6IV9 - chains A and B; structure by X-ray diffraction, 1.86 A resolution.

Chain A:
Protein: Cas13d
From: uncultured Ruminococcus sp
UniProt: A0A1C5SD84 (A0A1C5SD84_9FIRM); residues 1-922 here = UniProt positions 1-922
Sequence (930 residues; row label = number of the first residue in the row):
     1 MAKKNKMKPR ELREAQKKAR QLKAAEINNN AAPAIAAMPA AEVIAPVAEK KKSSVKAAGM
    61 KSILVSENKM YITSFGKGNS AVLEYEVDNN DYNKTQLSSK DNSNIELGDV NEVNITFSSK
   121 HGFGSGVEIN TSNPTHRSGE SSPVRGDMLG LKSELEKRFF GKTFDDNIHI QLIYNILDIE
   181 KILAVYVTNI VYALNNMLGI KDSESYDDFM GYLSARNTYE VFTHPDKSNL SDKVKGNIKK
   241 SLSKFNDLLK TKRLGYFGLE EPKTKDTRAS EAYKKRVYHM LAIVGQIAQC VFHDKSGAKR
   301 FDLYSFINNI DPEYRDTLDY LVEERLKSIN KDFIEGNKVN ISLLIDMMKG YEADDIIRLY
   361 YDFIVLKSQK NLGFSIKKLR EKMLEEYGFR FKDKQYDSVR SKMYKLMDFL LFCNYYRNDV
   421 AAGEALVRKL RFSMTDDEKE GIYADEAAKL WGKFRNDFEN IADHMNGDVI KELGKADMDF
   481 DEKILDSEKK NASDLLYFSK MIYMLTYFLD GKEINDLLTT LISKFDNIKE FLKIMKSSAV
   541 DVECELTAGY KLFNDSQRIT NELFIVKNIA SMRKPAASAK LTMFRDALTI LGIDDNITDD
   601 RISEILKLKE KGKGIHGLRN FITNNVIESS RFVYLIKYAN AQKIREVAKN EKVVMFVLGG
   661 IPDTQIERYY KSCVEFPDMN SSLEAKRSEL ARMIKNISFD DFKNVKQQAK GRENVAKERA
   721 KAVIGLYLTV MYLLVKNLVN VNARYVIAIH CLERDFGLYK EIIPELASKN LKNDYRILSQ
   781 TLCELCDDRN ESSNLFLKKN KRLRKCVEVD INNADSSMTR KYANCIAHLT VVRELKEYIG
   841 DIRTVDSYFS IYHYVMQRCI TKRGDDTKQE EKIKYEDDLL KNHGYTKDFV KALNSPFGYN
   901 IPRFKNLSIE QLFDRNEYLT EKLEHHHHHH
Unresolved in the structure: 1-48, 923-930
Differences from the reference sequence: engineered mutation Ala288 (Arg in A0A1C5SD84), Ala823 (Arg in A0A1C5SD84); expression tag (923-930)
Ion coordination: Mg2+: Arg137, Glu140
What the authors report for this chain:
  - Mg2+ coordination through a water molecule: Thr135, Ser141, Ser142, Asp178
  - binding site for crRNA (chain B): Lys52, Ser53, Ser54, Lys56, Lys61, Phe75, Gly78, Asn79, His136, Ser138, Arg145, Met148, Asn167, Gln171, Lys181, Asn337, Lys367, Lys370, Gly373, Ser398, Lys402, Lys405, Arg431, Lys439, Tyr443, Lys512, Asn527, Arg631, Lys736, Arg744, Lys799, Asn800, Asn900, Arg903, Lys905, Asn906, Asp914, Arg915
  - Mg2+ coordination: Arg137, Glu140
  - mutagenesis - K56A, K61A, H136A, R145A, Q171A, D178A, K181A, H293A, N515A, K524A, N620A, K736A, R744A, R823A, R903A: decreased catalytic activity on target RNA
  - mutagenesis - L803A, C806A, K887A, K891A, F904A, I909A, Q911A: unchanged catalytic activity on pre-crRNA
  - mutagenesis - K905A: abolished catalytic activity on pre-crRNA
  - catalytic residues: His293, Arg802, His828, Lys905
  - mutagenesis - R288A, H828A: abolished catalytic activity on target RNA
  - mutagenesis - R823A: unchanged catalytic activity
  - mutagenesis - R802A: decreased catalytic activity on pre-crRNA

Chain B:
Molecule: crRNA
From: uncultured Ruminococcus sp
Sequence (50 nucleotides; each row starts with the number of its first residue; note: 1 number in that range is skipped by the numbering (no residue carries it; nothing is unmodelled there); numbers below 1 keep their minus sign (C-30 is residue -30)):
   -30 CACUGGUGCA AAUUUGCACU AGUCUAAAAC
     1 UCCUCGAUUA CAUACACAAA
Ion coordination: Mg2+ near C-7 (its only coordinating residue here)

Chain A / chain B interface:
Residue-residue contacts - 154 pairs, chain A then chain B:
  Lys52(A) - C-1(B)  hydrogen bond to the sugar
  Lys52(A) - U1(B)  salt bridge to the phosphate
  Ser53(A) - A-10(B)  sugar contact
  Ser53(A) - G-9(B)  hydrogen bond to the phosphate
  Ser54(A) - A-10(B)  hydrogen bond to the phosphate
  Val55(A) - A-10(B)  phosphate contact
  Val55(A) - G-9(B)  phosphate contact
  Lys56(A) - G-9(B)  phosphate contact
  Lys56(A) - U-8(B)  salt bridge to the phosphate
  Lys56(A) - A-2(B)  hydrogen bond to the base
  Lys56(A) - C-1(B)  sugar contact
  Lys61(A) - U-8(B)  hydrogen bond to the base
  Lys61(A) - A-2(B)  hydrogen bond to the base
  Phe75(A) - A-2(B)  base contact
  Phe75(A) - C-1(B)  base contact
  Gly78(A) - C-1(B)  hydrogen bond to the base
  Asn79(A) - A-2(B)  hydrogen bond to the base
  Asn79(A) - C-1(B)  base contact
  Ser132(A) - G-26(B)  hydrogen bond to the base
  Ser132(A) - G-25(B)  sugar contact
  His136(A) - G-25(B)  hydrogen bond to the phosphate
  His136(A) - U-24(B)  salt bridge to the phosphate
  Arg137(A) - G-26(B)  sugar contact
  Arg137(A) - G-25(B)  phosphate contact
  Ser138(A) - G-25(B)  hydrogen bond to the phosphate
  Arg145(A) - G-9(B)  hydrogen bond to the sugar
  Arg145(A) - C-7(B)  base contact
  Arg145(A) - U-6(B)  salt bridge to the phosphate
  Gly146(A) - C-7(B)  sugar contact
  Asp147(A) - C-7(B)  sugar contact
  Asp147(A) - U-6(B)  phosphate contact
  Met148(A) - U-27(B)  sugar contact
  Met148(A) - U-6(B)  hydrogen bond to the phosphate
  Asn167(A) - C-7(B)  hydrogen bond to the base
  Ile170(A) - C-7(B)  sugar contact
  Gln171(A) - U-8(B)  hydrogen bond to the sugar
  Gln171(A) - C-7(B)  sugar contact
  Tyr174(A) - C-7(B)  sugar contact
  Asn175(A) - U-8(B)  base contact
  Asp178(A) - A-3(B)  phosphate contact
  Lys181(A) - A-4(B)  salt bridge to the phosphate
  Lys181(A) - A-3(B)  salt bridge to the phosphate
  Arg325(A) - U13(B)  hydrogen bond to the base
  Ser328(A) - U13(B)  base contact
  Ile329(A) - U13(B)  base contact
  Gly336(A) - A14(B)  sugar contact
  Asn337(A) - U13(B)  hydrogen bond to the sugar
  Asn337(A) - A14(B)  sugar contact
  Val339(A) - C15(B)  phosphate contact
  Ile364(A) - U13(B)  sugar contact
  Lys367(A) - U13(B)  salt bridge to the phosphate
  Lys370(A) - C2(B)  sugar contact
  Lys370(A) - C3(B)  sugar contact
  Lys370(A) - U4(B)  salt bridge to the phosphate
  Gly373(A) - U1(B)  hydrogen bond to the sugar
  Gly373(A) - C2(B)  hydrogen bond to the sugar
  Phe374(A) - C2(B)  phosphate contact
  Phe374(A) - C3(B)  phosphate contact
  Ser375(A) - C3(B)  phosphate contact
  Ser398(A) - C15(B)  hydrogen bond to the sugar
  Ser398(A) - A16(B)  sugar contact
  Val399(A) - C15(B)  base contact
  Lys402(A) - C15(B)  salt bridge to the phosphate
  Lys405(A) - U13(B)  salt bridge to the phosphate
  Lys405(A) - A14(B)  salt bridge to the phosphate
  Val427(A) - U1(B)  sugar contact
  Leu430(A) - U1(B)  phosphate contact
  Leu430(A) - C2(B)  phosphate contact
  Arg431(A) - C-1(B)  hydrogen bond to the base
  Arg431(A) - U1(B)  sugar contact
  Lys439(A) - U1(B)  salt bridge to the phosphate
  Lys439(A) - C2(B)  salt bridge to the phosphate
  Tyr443(A) - C2(B)  hydrogen bond to the phosphate
  Gly467(A) - C15(B)  base contact
  Ile470(A) - C15(B)  base contact
  Lys512(A) - C5(B)  salt bridge to the phosphate
  Lys512(A) - G6(B)  salt bridge to the phosphate
  Lys512(A) - A7(B)  phosphate contact
  Lys512(A) - U8(B)  salt bridge to the phosphate
  Asn515(A) - U4(B)  hydrogen bond to the phosphate
  Asn515(A) - C5(B)  hydrogen bond to the phosphate
  Asp516(A) - U4(B)  sugar contact
  Thr519(A) - C3(B)  base contact
  Thr519(A) - U4(B)  hydrogen bond to the sugar
  Asn527(A) - U-8(B)  base contact
  Asn527(A) - A-2(B)  hydrogen bond to the base
  Phe531(A) - U-8(B)  base contact
  Lys567(A) - C3(B)  hydrogen bond to the phosphate
  Lys567(A) - U4(B)  salt bridge to the phosphate
  Ser571(A) - A12(B)  sugar contact
  Met572(A) - A12(B)  sugar contact
  Met572(A) - U13(B)  sugar contact
  Arg573(A) - A12(B)  hydrogen bond to the sugar
  Arg573(A) - U13(B)  base contact
  His616(A) - A20(B)  phosphate contact
  Arg619(A) - A20(B)  salt bridge to the phosphate
  Asn620(A) - A19(B)  hydrogen bond to the phosphate
  Asn620(A) - A20(B)  hydrogen bond to the phosphate
  Asn624(A) - A18(B)  phosphate contact
  Ser630(A) - A10(B)  hydrogen bond to the base
  Arg631(A) - U8(B)  salt bridge to the phosphate
  Arg631(A) - U9(B)  salt bridge to the phosphate
  Arg631(A) - A10(B)  hydrogen bond to the base
  Ile661(A) - U8(B)  base contact
  Pro662(A) - U8(B)  base contact
  Gln665(A) - U9(B)  hydrogen bond to the sugar
  Arg668(A) - U9(B)  hydrogen bond to the sugar
  Tyr669(A) - U8(B)  hydrogen bond to the sugar
  Gln707(A) - A18(B)  phosphate contact
  Gln707(A) - A19(B)  phosphate contact
  Gln708(A) - A18(B)  hydrogen bond to the sugar
  Gln708(A) - A19(B)  sugar contact
  Lys717(A) - C17(B)  phosphate contact
  Lys717(A) - A18(B)  salt bridge to the phosphate
  Thr729(A) - U8(B)  sugar contact
  Tyr732(A) - U8(B)  phosphate contact
  Leu733(A) - A7(B)  sugar contact
  Leu733(A) - U8(B)  phosphate contact
  Lys736(A) - G6(B)  salt bridge to the phosphate
  Lys736(A) - A7(B)  salt bridge to the phosphate
  Lys736(A) - U8(B)  salt bridge to the phosphate
  Asn737(A) - A7(B)  hydrogen bond to the phosphate
  Arg744(A) - A-4(B)  hydrogen bond to the base
  Ile747(A) - A-4(B)  phosphate contact
  Phe796(A) - C-28(B)  sugar contact
  Phe796(A) - U-6(B)  sugar contact
  Lys799(A) - U-27(B)  hydrogen bond to the phosphate
  Lys799(A) - G-26(B)  salt bridge to the phosphate
  Asn800(A) - U-27(B)  hydrogen bond to the phosphate
  Lys801(A) - U-16(B)  phosphate contact
  Asn900(A) - U-6(B)  sugar contact
  Asn900(A) - A-5(B)  hydrogen bond to the phosphate
  Pro902(A) - C-28(B)  sugar contact
  Pro902(A) - U-6(B)  base contact
  Pro902(A) - A-5(B)  sugar contact
  Arg903(A) - A-5(B)  salt bridge to the phosphate
  Arg903(A) - A-4(B)  salt bridge to the phosphate
  Lys905(A) - C-30(B)  salt bridge to the phosphate
  Lys905(A) - A-29(B)  hydrogen bond to the phosphate
  Lys905(A) - C-28(B)  salt bridge to the phosphate
  Asn906(A) - A-5(B)  hydrogen bond to the sugar
  Gln911(A) - C-30(B)  base contact
  Leu912(A) - C-30(B)  sugar contact
  Leu912(A) - A-29(B)  sugar contact
  Phe913(A) - A-4(B)  base contact
  Asp914(A) - A-4(B)  hydrogen bond to the base
  Arg915(A) - A-4(B)  hydrogen bond to the base
  Arg915(A) - A-3(B)  base contact
  Arg915(A) - C5(B)  hydrogen bond to the base
  Asn916(A) - A-4(B)  base contact
  Asn916(A) - G6(B)  sugar contact
  Tyr918(A) - C-30(B)  base contact
  Glu921(A) - C-30(B)  base contact
  Lys922(A) - C-30(B)  sugar contact
Also at the interface, not in a pair above, chain A (111 interface residues in all): Ser62, Val113, Thr131, Phe333, Asn340, Tyr360, Asn371, Leu372, Phe564, Gly612, Gly617, Gly660, Arg802, Leu803, Ile901

Overview:
111 residues of chain A face 37 of chain B across their interface, with 46 hydrogen bonds and 29 salt bridges.
Polar contacts include Lys56(A)-A-2(B), Lys61(A)-U-8(B) and Lys61(A)-A-2(B). The paper reports catalytic
residues His293(A), Arg802(A) and His828(A) among others; K56A, K61A and H136A of chain A, among others,
reduce catalytic activity on target RNA; 26 substitutions were tested in all.
Chain A is Cas13d and chain B is crRNA, both from uncultured Ruminococcus sp; the structure, the Cas13d binary
complex, was determined by X-ray diffraction (same publication as 6IV8).
